PDB entry 7PIS | electron microscopy, 15.00 A resolution (very low resolution: no residue pairs are listed; an interface is given only as per-side residue counts) | chains k and 3 of the 56 polymer chains in the assembly

Chain k:
Protein: 50S ribosomal protein L15
Source organism: Mycoplasma pneumoniae M129
UniProtKB: Q50300 (RL15_MYCPN); residues 1-151 here = UniProt positions 1-151
Sequence (151 residues; each row starts with the number of its first residue):
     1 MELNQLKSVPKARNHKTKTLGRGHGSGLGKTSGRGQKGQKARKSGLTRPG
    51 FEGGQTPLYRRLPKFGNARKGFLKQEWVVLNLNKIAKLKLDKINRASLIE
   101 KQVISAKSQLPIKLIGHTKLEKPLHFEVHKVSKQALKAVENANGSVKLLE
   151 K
Unresolved in the structure: 1-2, 151

Chain 3:
Molecule: 23S ribosomal RNA
Source organism: Mycoplasma pneumoniae M129
Sequence (2907 nucleotides; row label = number of the first residue in the row):
     1 UACAAUAAGUUACUAAGGGCUUAUGGUGGAUGCCUUGGCACUAAUAGGCG
    51 AUGAAGGACGUGUUAACCUGCGAUAAGCUUCGGGUAGGUGGUAAGAACCU
   101 CAGAUCCGGAGAUUUCCGAAUGGAGCAAUCCGGUAGUUGGAAACAGCUAU
   151 CAUUAAUUGAUGAAUAAAUAGUCAAUUAAAGCAAUACGUGGUGAAGUGAA
   201 ACAUCUCAGUAGCCACAGGAAAAGAAAACGAAUGUGAUUCCGUGUGUAGU
   251 GGCGAGCGAAAGCGGAACAGGCCAAACUUAUCAUUAGAUAGGGGUUGUAG
   301 GGCUUGCAAUGUGGACUUGAAAACGAUAGAAGAAGCUGUUGGAAAGCAGC
   351 GCGCAAAAGGGUGAUAGCCCCGUAUUUGAAAUUGUUUUCAUACCUAGCGA
   401 GAUCCCUGAGUAGCUCGGAAAACGUUAUUUUGAGUGAAUCUGCCCAGACC
   451 AUUGGGUAAGCCUAAAUACUAAUUAGUGACCGAUAGCGAAACAGUACCGU
   501 GAGGGAAAGGUGAAAAGAACCCAGAGAUGGGAGUGAAAUAGAUUCUGAAA
   551 CCAUAUGCCUACAACGUGUCAGAGCACAUUAAUGUGUGAUGGCGUGCGUU
   601 UUGAAGUAUGAGCCGGCGAGUUAUGAUAGCAAGCGUUAGUUAACCAGGAG
   651 AUGGGGAGCUGUAGCGAAAGCGAGUUUUAAAAGAGCGUUUGUUUGUUAUU
   701 AUAGACCCGAAACGGGUUGAGCUAGUCAUGAGCAGGUUGAAGGUUGAGUA
   751 ACAUCAACUGGAGGACCGAACCGACUCUCGUUGAAACGAUAGCGGAUGAC
   801 UUGUGAUUAGGGGUGAAAUUCCAAUCGAAAUCCGUGAUAGCUGGUUCUCG
   851 UCGAAAUAGCUUUAAGGCUAGCGUGAGAUCACAAAUAAGUGGAGGUAAAG
   901 CUACUGAAUGUAUGAUGGCGCCACCUAGGCGUACUGAAUACAAUUAAACU
   951 CUGAAUGCCAUUUAUUUUAUUCUCGCAGUCAGACAGUGGGGGAUAAGCUU
  1001 CAUUGUCAAGAGGGGAAGAGCCCAGAUCAUUAAAUAAGGUCCCCAAAAUA
  1051 UACUAAGUGGAAAAGGAUGUGAAAGUGCUAAAACAGCAAGGAUGUUGGCU
  1101 UAGAAGCAGCCAUCGUUUAAAGAGUGCGUAACAGCUCACUUGUCGAGUGU
  1151 UUUUGCGCCGAAGAUGUAACGGGGCUAAGUAUAUUACCGAAUUUAUGGAU
  1201 AAGAUUUAUAUCUUGUGGUAGACGAGCGUUGUAUUGGAGUUGAAGUCAAA
  1251 GCGUGAGCAUUGGUGGAUCCAAUACAAGUGAGAAUGCCGGCAUGAGUAAC
  1301 GCUUGGGAGUGAGAAUCUCCCAAACCGAUUGACUAAGGUUUCCUGGACCA
  1351 GGGUCGUCCUUCCAGGGUUAGUCUGGACCUAAGCUGAGGCUGAAAAGCGU
  1401 AGGCGAUGGACAACAGGUUAAUAUUCCUGUACUUACAGUUAGACUGAUGG
  1451 AGUGACAAAGAAGGUUUUCCACCCCCAUAAUUGGAUUUGGGGAUAAAUCA
  1501 UAAGGUGGUACAAUAGGCAAAUCCGUUGUGCAUAACAUUGAGUGAUGAUG
  1551 UCGAGUGAAUGAGUGAUCAAGUAGCGAAGGUGGUAUUAAUCAUGCUUUCA
  1601 AGAAAAGCUUCUAGGGUUAAUCUAGCUGUAACCAGUACCGAGAACGAACA
  1651 CACGUAGUCAAGGAGAGGAUCCUAAGGUUAGCGAGUGAACUAUAGCCAAG
  1701 GAACUCUGCAAAUUAACCCCGUAAGUUAGCGAGAAGGGGUGCUUAUGUAA
  1751 AAGUAAGCCGCAGUGAAGAACGAGGGGGGACUGUUUAACUAAAACACAAC
  1801 UCUAUGCCAAACCGUAAGGUGAUGUAUAUGGGGUGACACCUGCCCAGUGC
  1851 UGGAAGGUUAAAGAAGGAGGUUAGCGCAAGCGAAGCUUUUAACUGAAGCC
  1901 CCAGUGAACGGCGGCCGUAACUAUAACGGUCCUAAGGUAGCGAAAUUCCU
  1951 AGUCGGGUAAAUUCCGUCCCGCUUGAAUGGUGUAACCAUCUCUUGACUGU
  2001 CUCGGCUAUAGACUCGGUGAAAUCCAGGUACGGGUGAAGACACCCGUUAG
  2051 GCGCAACGGGACGGAAAGACCCCGUGAAGCUUUACUGUAGCUUAAUAUUG
  2101 AUCAGGACAUUAUCAUGUAGAGAAUAGGUAGGAGCAAUCGAUGCAAGUUC
  2151 GCUAGGACUUGUUGAUGCGAAAGGUGGAAUACUACCCUUGGUUGUGUGCU
  2201 GUUCUAAUUGGUAACUGUUAUCCAGUUUCAAGACAGUGUUAGGUGGGCAG
  2251 UUUGACUGGGGCGGUCGCCUCCUAAAAGGUAACGGAGGCGUACAAAGGUA
  2301 CCUUCAGUACGGUUGGAAAUCGUAUGUAGAGUGUAAUGGUGUAAGGGUGC
  2351 UUGACUGUGAGACAUACAGGUCGAACAGGUGAGAAAUCAGGUCAUAGUGA
  2401 UCCGGUGGUCCAGUAUGGAAUGGCCAUCGCUCAACGGAUAAAAGCUACUC
  2451 CGGGGAUAACAGGCUGAUACUGCCCAAGAGUUCAUAUCGACGGCAGUGUU
  2501 UGGCACCUCGAUGUCGACUCAUCUCAUCCUCGAGCUGAAGCAGGUUCGAA
  2551 GGGUUCGGCUGUUCGCCGAUUAAAGAGAUACGUGAGUUGGGUUCAAACCG
  2601 UCGUGAGACAGGUUGGUCCCUAUCUAUUGUGCCCGUAGGAAGAUUGAAGA
  2651 GUGUUGCUUCUAGUACGAGAGGACCGAAGCGAGGACACCUCUUAUGCUCC
  2701 AGUUGUAGCGCCAGCUGCACCGCUGGGUAGUAACGUGUCUAUUAGAUAAA
  2751 CGCUGAAAGCAUCUAAGUGUGAAACUAUCUCAAAGAUUAAUCUUCCCAUU
  2801 UCGCAAGAAAGUAAGAGCCGUCAAAGACGAUGACGUUGAUAGGUUACAGG
  2851 UGUAAGCAUAGUGAUAUGUUGAGCUGAGUAAUACUAAUUGCUCGAGGACU
  2901 UAUUGGA
Unresolved in the structure: 1-7, 923-927, 1560-1569, 2901-2907

Chain k / chain 3 interface:
At this resolution (15 A) residue pairs are not listed: 95 residues of chain k and 115 of chain 3 lie at the interface.

Summary:
95 residues of chain k face 115 of chain 3 across their interface.
Here chain k is 50S ribosomal protein L15 and chain 3 is 23S ribosomal RNA, both from Mycoplasma pneumoniae
M129. Entry 7PIS (70S ribosome with EF-G, A*- and P/E-site tRNAs in pseudouridimycin-treated Mycoplasma
pneumoniae cells) was determined by electron microscopy together with 7OOC, 7OOD, 7P6Z, 7PAH, 7PAI, 7PAJ and
23 further entries from the same study.
